4HZC - chains A and C of the 6 polymer chains in the assembly; structure by X-ray diffraction, 1.97 A resolution.

Chain A (and C):
Molecule: CysE, serine acetyltransferase
Organism: Brucella abortus
Notes: chain C of this document is another copy of the same molecule, construct and numbering; everything in this record applies to it too
Reference sequence: B2S6A2 (B2S6A2_BRUA1); residue numbers follow UniProt; this construct covers 1-274
Amino-acid sequence (281 residues; numbered 1 to 281; the number before each row is that of its first residue):
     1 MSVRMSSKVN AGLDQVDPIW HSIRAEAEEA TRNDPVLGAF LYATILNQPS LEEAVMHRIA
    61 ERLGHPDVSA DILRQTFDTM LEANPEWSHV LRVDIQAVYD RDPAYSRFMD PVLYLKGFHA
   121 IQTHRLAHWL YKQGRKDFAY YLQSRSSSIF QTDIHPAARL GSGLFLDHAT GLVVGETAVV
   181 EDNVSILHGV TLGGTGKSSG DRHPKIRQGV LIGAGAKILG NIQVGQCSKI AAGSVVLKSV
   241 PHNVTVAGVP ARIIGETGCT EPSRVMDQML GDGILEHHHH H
Unresolved in the structure: 1-15, 261-281
Disulfide bonds: Cys227-Cys259
Construct notes: expression tag (275-281)
Ion coordination: Mg2+: Glu61 (shared with 1 residue of chain F)

Chain A / chain C interface:
Residue-residue contacts - 9 pairs, chain A then chain C:
  Pro35(A) - Gly38(C)
  Pro35(A) - Tyr42(C)  hydrophobic
  Val36(A) - Ala39(C)
  Val36(A) - Tyr42(C)  hydrophobic
  Gly38(A) - Pro35(C)
  Ala39(A) - Val36(C)
  Ala39(A) - Ala39(C)  hydrophobic
  Tyr42(A) - Pro35(C)  hydrophobic
  Tyr42(A) - Val36(C)  hydrophobic
Also at the interface, not in a pair above, chain A (7 interface residues in all): Thr31, Asn47
Also at the interface, not in a pair above, chain C (7 interface residues in all): Thr31, Asn47

Overview:
The chain A/chain C interface involves 7 residues from each chain.
Both chains are CysE, serine acetyltransferase (Brucella abortus). Entry 4HZC (Crystal structure of Serine
acetyltransferase from Brucella abortus strain S19) was determined by X-ray diffraction, deposited together
with 4HZD.
